PDB entry 1RVZ | X-ray diffraction, 2.25 A resolution | chains B and E of the 6 polymer chains in the assembly

== Chain B ==
Name: hemagglutinin
Organism: Influenza A virus (A/Puerto Rico/8/34(H1N1))
UniProt: Q82766 (Q82766_9INFA); residues 501-660 here correspond to UniProt positions 344-503 (UniProt number = residue number - 157)
Sequence (160 residues; row label = number of the first residue in the row):
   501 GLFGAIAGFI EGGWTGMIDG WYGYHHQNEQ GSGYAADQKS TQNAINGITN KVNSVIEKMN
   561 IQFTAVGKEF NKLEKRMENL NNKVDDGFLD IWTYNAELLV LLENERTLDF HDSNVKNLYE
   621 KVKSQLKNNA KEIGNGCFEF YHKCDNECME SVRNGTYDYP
Disulfide bonds: Cys644-Cys648

== Chain E ==
Name: hemagglutinin
Organism: Influenza A virus (A/Puerto Rico/8/34(H1N1))
UniProt: Q82766 (Q82766_9INFA); the construct lacks a stretch of the UniProt sequence and is renumbered around it, so the offset changes along the chain: 4-42 = UniProt 17-55; 44-49 = UniProt 56-61; 50-325 = UniProt 63-338
Sequence (327 residues; each row starts with the number of its first residue; note: 1 number in that range is skipped by the numbering (no residue carries it; nothing is unmodelled there)):
     1 ATNADTICIG YHANNSTDTV DTVLEKNVTV THSVNLLEDS HN
    44 GKLCRL
   49A K
    50 GIAPLQLGKC NIAGWLLGNP ECDPLLPVRS WSYIVETPNS ENGICYPGDF IDYEELREQL
   110 SSVSSFERFE IFPKESSWPN HNTNGVTAAC SHEGKSSFYR NLLWLTEKEG SYPKLKNSYV
   170 NKKGKEVLVL WGIHHPPNSK EQQNLYQNEN AYVSVVTSNY NRRFTPEIAE RPKVRDQAGR
   230 MNYYWTLLKP GDTIIFEANG NLIAPMYAFA LRRGFGSGII TSNASMHECN TKCQTPLGAI
   290 NSSLPYQNIH PVTIGECPKY VRSAKLRMVT GLRNIPAR
Unresolved in the structure: 1-4
Disulfide bonds: Cys47-Cys278, Cys59-Cys71, Cys94-Cys139, Cys282-Cys306

== Interface between chain B and chain E ==
Residue-residue contacts (11; chain B residue first):
  Gly547(B) - Leu24(E)
  Ile548(B) - Leu24(E)
  Asn550(B) - Thr22(E)
  Asn550(B) - Val23(E)  hydrogen bond (side chain-backbone)
  Asn550(B) - Leu24(E)
  Asn550(B) - Glu25(E)
  Asn550(B) - Lys26(E)
  Lys551(B) - Val23(E)  hydrogen bond (backbone-backbone)
  Glu557(B) - Lys26(E)  salt bridge
  Glu603(B) - Val23(E)
  Phe610(B) - Leu24(E)  hydrophobic
Also at the interface, not in a pair above, chain B (9 interface residues in all): Asn546, Ser554

== Summary ==
The interface between chain B and chain E involves 9 residues on one side and 5 on the other; the contacts
include 2 hydrogen bonds and 1 salt bridge. Among the polar pairs are Glu557(B)-Lys26(E), Asn550(B)-Val23(E)
and Lys551(B)-Val23(E).
Chain B is hemagglutinin and chain E is hemagglutinin, both from Influenza A virus (A/Puerto Rico/8/34(H1N1));
the structure, 1934 H1 Hemagglutinin in complex with LSTC, was determined by X-ray diffraction (same
publication as 1RU7, 1RUY, 1RUZ, 1RV0, 1RVT and 1RVX).
